6JCJ - chains B and E of the 6 polymer chains in the assembly; structure by X-ray diffraction, 2.50 A resolution.

# Chain B
Molecule: Tubulin beta-2B chain
Source organism: Bos taurus
UniProt: Q6B856 (TBB2B_BOVIN); residue numbers follow UniProt; this construct covers 1-445
Sequence (445 residues; row label = number of the first residue in the row):
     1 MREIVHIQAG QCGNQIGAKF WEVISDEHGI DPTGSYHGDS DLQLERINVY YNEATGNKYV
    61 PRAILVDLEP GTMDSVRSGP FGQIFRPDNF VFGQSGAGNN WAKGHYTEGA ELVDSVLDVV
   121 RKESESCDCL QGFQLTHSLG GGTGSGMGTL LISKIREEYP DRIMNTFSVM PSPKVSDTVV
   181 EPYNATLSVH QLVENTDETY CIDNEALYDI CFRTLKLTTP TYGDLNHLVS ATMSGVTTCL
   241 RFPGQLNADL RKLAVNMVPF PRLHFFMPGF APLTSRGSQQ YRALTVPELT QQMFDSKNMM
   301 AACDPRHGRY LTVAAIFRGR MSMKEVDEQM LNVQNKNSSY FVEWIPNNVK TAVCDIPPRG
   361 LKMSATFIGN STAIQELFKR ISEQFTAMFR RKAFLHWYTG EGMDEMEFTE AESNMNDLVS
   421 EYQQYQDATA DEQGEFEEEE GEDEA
Disordered / not traced: 276-279, 429-445
Bound ions: Mg2+: Gln11, Asp177 (together with GDP)
Small-molecule neighbours:
  - BG0 ((4R)-2,7,8-triamino-4-(3-bromo-4,5-dimethoxyphenyl)-4H-1-benzopyran-3-carbonitrile): Val236, Cys239, Leu240, Leu246, Ala248, Asp249, Lys252, Leu253, Asn256, Met257, Val313, Ala314, Ala315, Asn348, Val349, Lys350, Thr351, Ala352, Ile368
  - GDP (guanosine-5'-diphosphate): Gly10, Gln11, Cys12, Gln15, Ile16, Asp67, Asn99, Ser138, Gly140, Gly141, Gly142, Thr143, Gly144, Val169, Pro171, Val175, Asp177, Glu181, Asn204, Leu207, Tyr222, Leu225, Asn226
Curated features (UniProtKB/Swiss-Prot):
  - motif: Met1 to Ile4 (MREI motif)
  - binding site (GTP): Gln11, Glu69, Ser138, Gly142, Thr143, Gly144, Asn204, Asn226
  - binding site (Mg(2+)): Glu69
  - modified residue: Ser40 (Phosphoserine), Thr55 (Phosphothreonine), Lys58 (N6-acetyllysine), Ser172 (Phosphoserine), Thr285 (Phosphothreonine), Thr290 (Phosphothreonine), Arg318 (Omega-N-methylarginine), Glu438 (5-glutamyl polyglutamate)
  - cross-link (Glycyl lysine isopeptide (Lys-Gly)): Lys58 (interchain with G-Cter in ubiquitin), Lys324 (interchain with G-Cter in ubiquitin)

# Chain E
Molecule: Stathmin-4
Source organism: Rattus norvegicus
UniProt: P63043 (STMN4_RAT); residues 5-145 here correspond to UniProt positions 49-189 (UniProt number = residue number + 44)
Sequence (143 residues; row label = number of the first residue in the row):
     3 MADMEVIELN KCTSGQSFEV ILKPPSFDGV PEFNASLPRR RDPSLEEIQK KLEAAEERRK
    63 YQEAELLKHL AEKREHEREV IQKAIEENNN FIKMAKEKLA QKMESNKENR EAHLAAMLER
   123 LQEKDKHAEE VRKNKELKEE ASR
Disordered / not traced: 3-5, 28-43, 142-145
Differences from the reference sequence: expression tag (3-4)
Curated features (UniProtKB/Swiss-Prot):
  - modified residue: Ser46 (Phosphoserine)

# Interface between chain B and chain E
Pairs across the interface (21; chain B residue first):
  Tyr106(B) - His78(E)  hydrogen bond
  Tyr106(B) - Glu79(E)
  Tyr106(B) - Val82(E)  hydrophobic
  Tyr106(B) - Ile83(E)
  Leu150(B) - Glu79(E)
  Ser153(B) - Arg76(E)  hydrogen bond
  Lys154(B) - Arg76(E)
  Lys154(B) - Glu79(E)
  Arg156(B) - Leu68(E)
  Glu157(B) - Leu69(E)
  Glu157(B) - Leu72(E)
  Glu157(B) - Arg76(E)  salt bridge
  Pro160(B) - Glu65(E)
  Glu194(B) - His71(E)
  Glu401(B) - Val82(E)
  Glu401(B) - Ala86(E)
  Gly402(B) - Val82(E)
  Gly402(B) - Lys85(E)
  Gly402(B) - Ala86(E)
  Asp404(B) - Lys85(E)  salt bridge
  Glu407(B) - His78(E)  salt bridge
Also at the interface, not in a pair above, chain B (17 interface residues in all): His105, Thr107, Thr399, Gly400, Met403
Also at the interface, not in a pair above, chain E (14 interface residues in all): Lys75, Glu89

# Overview
17 residues of chain B face 14 of chain E across their interface; the contacts include 2 hydrogen bonds and 3
salt bridges. Polar contacts include Glu157(B)-Arg76(E), Asp404(B)-Lys85(E) and Glu407(B)-His78(E). Bound to
chain B: GDP and compound BG0.
Here chain B is Tubulin beta-2B chain (Bos taurus) and chain E is Stathmin-4 (Rattus norvegicus). Entry 6JCJ
(Structure of crolibulin in complex with tubulin) was determined by X-ray diffraction.
